2UXL - chains H and L of the 3 polymer chains in the assembly; structure by X-ray diffraction, 2.88 A resolution.

[Chain H]
Name: Reaction center protein H chain
From: Rhodobacter sphaeroides
Reference sequence: P0C0Y7 (RCEH_RHOSH); residues 1-260 here = UniProt positions 1-260
Amino-acid sequence (260 residues; numbered 1 to 260; the number before each row is that of its first residue):
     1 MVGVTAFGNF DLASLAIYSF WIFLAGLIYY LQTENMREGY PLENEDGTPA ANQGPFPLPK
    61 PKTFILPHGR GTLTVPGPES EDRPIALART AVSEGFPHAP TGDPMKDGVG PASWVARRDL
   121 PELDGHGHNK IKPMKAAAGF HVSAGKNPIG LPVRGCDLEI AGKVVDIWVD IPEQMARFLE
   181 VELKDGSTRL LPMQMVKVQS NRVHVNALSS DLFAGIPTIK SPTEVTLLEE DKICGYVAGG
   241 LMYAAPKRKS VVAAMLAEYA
Unresolved in the structure: 1-10, 252-260

[Chain L]
Name: Reaction center protein L chain
From: Rhodobacter sphaeroides
Reference sequence: P0C0Y8 (RCEL_RHOSH); residues 1-281 here = UniProt positions 1-281
Amino-acid sequence (281 residues; numbered 1 to 281; the number before each row is that of its first residue):
     1 ALLSFERKYR VPGGTLVGGN LFDFWVGPFY VGFFGVATFF FAALGIILIA WSAVLQGTWN
    61 PQLISVYPPA LEYGLGGAPL AKGGLWQIIT ICATGAFVSW ALREVEICRK LGIGYHIPFA
   121 FAFAILAYLT LVLFRPVMMG AWGYAFPYGI WTHLDWVSNT GYTYGNFHYN PAHMIAISFF
   181 FTNALALALH GALVLSAANP EKGKEMRTPD HEDTFFRDLV GYSIGTLGIH RLGLLLSLSA
   241 VFFSALCMII TGTIWFDQWV DWWQWWVKLP WWANIPGGIN G
Bound ions: bacteriochlorophyll a Mg site 1 near His153 (its only coordinating residue here); bacteriochlorophyll a Mg site 2 near His173 (its only coordinating residue here); Fe ion: His190, His230 (shared with 3 residues of chain M)
Ligand contacts:
  - bacteriochlorophyll a (BCL), molecule 1: Ile46, Tyr128, Leu131, Phe146, Ile150, His153, Leu154, Trp156, Val157
  - bacteriochlorophyll a (BCL), molecule 2: Phe97, Ala124, Ile125, Ala127, Tyr128, Leu131, Trp156, Val157, Ser158, Thr160, Gly161, Tyr162, Asn166, Phe167, His168, His173, Ala176, Ile177, Phe180, Ser244, Ala245, Cys247, Met248
  - bacteriochlorophyll a (BCL), molecule 3: Val157, Tyr162, His168, Phe181
  - bacteriochlorophyll a (BCL), molecule 4: His168, His173, Met174, Ile177, Ser178, Phe181, Thr182
  - bacteriopheophytin a (BPH), molecule 1: Thr38, Phe41, Ala42, Gly45, Ile49, Ile89, Cys92, Ala93, Ala96, Phe97, Trp100, Glu104, Ile117, Ala120, Phe121, Phe123, Ala124, Tyr128, Phe146, Tyr148, Gly149, Ile150, His153, Ser237, Leu238, Val241
  - bacteriopheophytin a (BPH), molecule 2: Phe181, Ala184, Leu185, Ala188, Leu189, Phe216, Leu219, Val220
  - heptane-1,2,3-triol (HTO): Trp86, Gln87, Thr90, Ile91, Thr94, Leu133, Trp142
  - ubiquinone-10 (U10): Val26, Phe29, Val31, Gly35, Val36, Phe39, Trp100
  - ubiquinone-2 (UQ2): Leu185, Ala186, Leu189, His190, Leu193, Val194, Pro209, Glu212, Asp213, Phe216, Tyr222, Ser223, Ile224, Gly225, Thr226, Ile229, His230, Leu232

[Interface between chain H and chain L]
Pairs across the interface (59):
  Gly39(H) - Leu3(L)
  Gly39(H) - Ser4(L)  hydrogen bond (backbone-backbone)
  Gly39(H) - Phe5(L)
  Tyr40(H) - Leu3(L)  hydrophobic
  Leu42(H) - Leu2(L)
  Glu43(H) - Ala1(L)  hydrogen bond (backbone-backbone)
  Glu43(H) - Leu2(L)  hydrogen bond (backbone-backbone)
  Glu43(H) - Ser4(L)
  Glu45(H) - Arg7(L)
  Ala50(H) - Ala1(L)
  Lys62(H) - Asn199(L)  hydrogen bond
  Phe64(H) - Ala198(L)
  Phe64(H) - Met206(L)  hydrophobic
  Ile65(H) - Glu205(L)
  Ile65(H) - Met206(L)  hydrogen bond (backbone-backbone)
  Pro67(H) - Glu205(L)
  His68(H) - Glu205(L)
  Glu79(H) - Ser4(L)
  Glu81(H) - Ser4(L)
  Glu81(H) - Phe5(L)
  Glu81(H) - Lys8(L)  salt bridge
  Ile85(H) - Lys8(L)
  Leu87(H) - Arg7(L)
  Leu87(H) - Lys8(L)
  Leu87(H) - Val11(L)  hydrophobic
  Ala88(H) - Arg7(L)
  Arg89(H) - Arg7(L)
  Gly95(H) - Phe24(L)
  Gly95(H) - Trp25(L)  hydrogen bond (backbone-backbone)
  Phe96(H) - Phe24(L)  hydrophobic
  Pro97(H) - Arg10(L)
  Pro97(H) - Val11(L)
  Pro97(H) - Pro12(L)
  Pro97(H) - Asp23(L)
  Pro97(H) - Trp25(L)
  His98(H) - Arg7(L)
  His98(H) - Arg10(L)  hydrogen bond (backbone-backbone)
  His98(H) - Val11(L)
  His98(H) - Pro12(L)
  Gly110(H) - Lys8(L)  hydrogen bond (backbone-backbone)
  Gly110(H) - Val11(L)
  Pro111(H) - Val11(L)
  Pro111(H) - Lys110(L)
  Ser113(H) - Lys8(L)
  Ser113(H) - Tyr9(L)
  Trp114(H) - Lys8(L)
  Asp124(H) - Asp210(L)
  Gly125(H) - Thr208(L)
  Gly125(H) - Asp210(L)  hydrogen bond (backbone-side chain)
  Pro172(H) - Asp210(L)
  Glu173(H) - Asp213(L)
  Glu173(H) - Gly225(L)
  Glu173(H) - Thr226(L)
  Met242(H) - Pro12(L)
  Met242(H) - Gly13(L)
  Met242(H) - Gly14(L)
  Met242(H) - Arg109(L)
  Met242(H) - Lys110(L)
  Tyr243(H) - Val11(L)
Also at the interface, not in a pair above, chain H (43 interface residues in all): Asn44, Leu66, Arg83, Glu94, Ala99, Pro100, Val109, Val115, Lys130, Met175, Arg177, Ala238
Also at the interface, not in a pair above, chain L (31 interface residues in all): Leu111, Gly112, Pro209, Leu227

[Overview]
43 residues of chain H face 31 of chain L across their interface; the contacts include 9 hydrogen bonds and 1
salt bridge. Polar pairs include Glu81(H)-Lys8(L), Lys62(H)-Asn199(L) and Gly125(H)-Asp210(L). Ligands of
chain L: 4 copies of bacteriochlorophyll a, bacteriopheophytin a, ubiquinone-2, heptane-1,2,3-triol and
ubiquinone-10.
Here chain H is Reaction center protein H chain and chain L is Reaction center protein L chain, both from
Rhodobacter sphaeroides. Entry 2UXL (X-ray high resolution structure of the photosynthetic reaction center
from Rb. sphaeroides at pH 10 in ...) was determined by X-ray diffraction, deposited together with 2J8C, 2J8D,
2UWS, 2UWT, 2UWU, 2UWV and 7 further entries.
